Entry 3JB3 (electron microscopy, 3.10 A resolution); this record covers chains C and E of the 5 polymer chains in the assembly.

# Chain C
Name: Capsid protein VP1
Organism: Bombyx mori cypovirus 1
Reference sequence: Q6TS43 (CAPSD_CPVBM); residue numbers follow UniProt; this construct covers 1-1333
Sequence (1333 residues; each row starts with the number of its first residue):
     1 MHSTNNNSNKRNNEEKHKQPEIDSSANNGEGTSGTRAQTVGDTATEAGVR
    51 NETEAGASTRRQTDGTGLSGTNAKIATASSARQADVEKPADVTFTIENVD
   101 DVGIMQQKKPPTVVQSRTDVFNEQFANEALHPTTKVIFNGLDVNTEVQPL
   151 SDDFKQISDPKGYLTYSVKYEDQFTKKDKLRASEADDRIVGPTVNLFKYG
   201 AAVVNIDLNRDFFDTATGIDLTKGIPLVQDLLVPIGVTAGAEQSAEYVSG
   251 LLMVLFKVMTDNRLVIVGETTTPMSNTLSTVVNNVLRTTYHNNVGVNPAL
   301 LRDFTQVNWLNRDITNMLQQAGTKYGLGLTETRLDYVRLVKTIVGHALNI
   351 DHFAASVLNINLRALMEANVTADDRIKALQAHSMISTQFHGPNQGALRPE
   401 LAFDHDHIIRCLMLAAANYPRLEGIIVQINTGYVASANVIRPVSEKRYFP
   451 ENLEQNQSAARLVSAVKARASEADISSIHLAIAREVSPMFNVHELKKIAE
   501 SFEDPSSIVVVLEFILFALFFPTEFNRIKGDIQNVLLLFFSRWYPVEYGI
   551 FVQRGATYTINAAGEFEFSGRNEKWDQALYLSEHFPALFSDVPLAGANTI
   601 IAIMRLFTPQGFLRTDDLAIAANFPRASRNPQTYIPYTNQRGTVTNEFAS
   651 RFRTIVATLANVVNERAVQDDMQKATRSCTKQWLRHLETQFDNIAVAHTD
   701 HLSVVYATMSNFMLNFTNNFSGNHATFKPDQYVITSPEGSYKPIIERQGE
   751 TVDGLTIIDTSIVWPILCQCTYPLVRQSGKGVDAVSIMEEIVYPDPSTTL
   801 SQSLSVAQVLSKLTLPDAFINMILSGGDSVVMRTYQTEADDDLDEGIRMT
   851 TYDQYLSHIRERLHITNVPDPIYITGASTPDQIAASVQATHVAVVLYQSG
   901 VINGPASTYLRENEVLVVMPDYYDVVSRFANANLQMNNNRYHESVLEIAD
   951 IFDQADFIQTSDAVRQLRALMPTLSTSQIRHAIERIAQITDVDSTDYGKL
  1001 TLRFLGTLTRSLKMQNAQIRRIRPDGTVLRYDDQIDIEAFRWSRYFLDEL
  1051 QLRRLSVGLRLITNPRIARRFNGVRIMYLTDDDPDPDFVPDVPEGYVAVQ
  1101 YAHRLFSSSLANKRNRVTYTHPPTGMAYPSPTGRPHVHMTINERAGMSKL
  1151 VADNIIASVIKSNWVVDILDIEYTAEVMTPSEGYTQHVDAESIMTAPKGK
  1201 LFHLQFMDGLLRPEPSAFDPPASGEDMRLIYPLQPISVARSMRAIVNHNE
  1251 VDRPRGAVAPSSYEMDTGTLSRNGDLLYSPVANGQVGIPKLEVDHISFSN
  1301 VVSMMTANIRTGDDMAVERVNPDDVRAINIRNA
Not modelled in the structure: 1-73, 777-785

# Chain E
Name: Viral structural protein 5
Organism: Bombyx mori cypovirus 1
Reference sequence: C6K2M8 (C6K2M8_CPVBM); residue numbers follow UniProt; this construct covers 1-448
Sequence (448 residues; row label = number of the first residue in the row):
     1 MLQQPTGGYTTLEQFAFTIRNDGTNATPTQFLQLLSYEATENELVKKTIP
    51 TPETHLPSARNVPGNVYIEDAITQALFGISAQNVNAHGYFSRLSALALPN
   101 TSARLGLDGVIYNSETINIPFYDPAAVANFAATYAKLGNASTPRYRADMI
   151 DIYAHVGLELAGTDAERAAGVMPVKRAKFDSWEGSLISLSRDVVNWKILA
   201 FLIDLCSLEGEALRAFKTRNRDVFRMMLFIMSTAVAANVVNRKVTKRVDR
   251 VLEYIGVNSMRTAGRTATITYDLSRHEFAAKFLQLTFTRWNAASAMIRSM
   301 PDMHTPRTSITPAGENALVRHNRYMTENFKGLSPIALAQKKHEMMLHTHE
   351 IHSMDIDGSIKNMVERETVNKMNEIDAMNTAPWTEEFAEVEPTTVYERHQ
   401 IGTDPEQTQLISQDAAVIVHQASSDVDENEYGNSVSELTIDTQSDSVL
Not modelled in the structure: 293-448

# How chain C and chain E interact
Pairs across the interface (29):
  V99(C) with Q82(E)
  D100(C) with S80(E); Q82(E)
  R333(C) with D22(E), salt bridge; E183(E), salt bridge; G184(E)
  L334(C) with E183(E)
  D335(C) with I187(E)
  Y336(C) with R191(E)
  V337(C) with T266(E)
  R338(C) with S80(E), hydrogen bond; T266(E), hydrogen bond (backbone-side chain)
  R363(C) with E183(E), salt bridge
  M366(C) with T266(E)
  N393(C) with T262(E); A263(E)
  G395(C) with A263(E)
  A396(C) with A263(E)
  L397(C) with G264(E)
  S1271(C) with E183(E)
  R1272(C) with D22(E), salt bridge; D180(E), salt bridge; S181(E); W182(E); E183(E), hydrogen bond (backbone-backbone); R247(E)
  N1273(C) with E183(E); K246(E), hydrogen bond (side chain-backbone)
  G1274(C) with E183(E), hydrogen bond (backbone-side chain)
Other interface residues (no listed pair), chain C (20 interface residues in all): L339, E367
Other interface residues (no listed pair), chain E (21 interface residues in all): G23, I79, N241, V248, R265

# In short
The interface between chain C and chain E involves 20 residues on one side and 21 on the other; the contacts
include 5 hydrogen bonds and 5 salt bridges. Polar contacts include R333(C)-D22(E), R333(C)-E183(E) and
R363(C)-E183(E).
Here chain C is Capsid protein VP1 and chain E is Viral structural protein 5, both from Bombyx mori cypovirus
1. Entry 3JB3 (Atomic model of cytoplasmic polyhedrosis virus with SAM, GTP and ATP) was determined by
electron microscopy, deposited together with 3JAY, 3JAZ, 3JB0, 3JB1 and 3JB2.
